Entry 8EVG (electron microscopy, 2.75 A resolution); this record covers chains G and I of the 12 polymer chains in the assembly.

Chain G:
Protein: Histone H2A type 2-C
Organism: Homo sapiens
UniProt: Q16777 (H2A2C_HUMAN); residues 0-128 here correspond to UniProt positions 1-129 (UniProt number = residue number + 1)
Chain sequence (129 residues; each row starts with the number of its first residue; numbering starts at 0):
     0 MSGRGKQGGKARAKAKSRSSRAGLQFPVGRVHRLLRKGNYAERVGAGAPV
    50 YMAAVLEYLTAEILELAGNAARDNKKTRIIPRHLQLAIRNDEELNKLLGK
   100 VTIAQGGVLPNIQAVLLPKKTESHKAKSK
Not modelled in the structure: 0-11, 120-128
Swiss-Prot annotation at these positions:
  - modified residue: Ser-1 (N-acetylserine), Arg-3 (Citrulline), Lys-5 (N6-(2-hydroxyisobutyryl)lysine), Lys-9 (N6-(2-hydroxyisobutyryl)lysine), Lys-13 (N6-(beta-hydroxybutyryl)lysine), Lys-36 (N6-(2-hydroxyisobutyryl)lysine), Lys-74 (N6-(2-hydroxyisobutyryl)lysine), Lys-75 (N6-(2-hydroxyisobutyryl)lysine), Lys-95 (N6-(2-hydroxyisobutyryl)lysine), Lys-99 (N6-glutaryllysine), Gln-104 (N5-methylglutamine), Lys-118 (N6-(2-hydroxyisobutyryl)lysine), Lys-119 (N6-crotonyllysine), Thr-120 (Phosphothreonine), Ser-122 (Phosphoserine), Lys-124 (N6-crotonyllysine)
  - cross-link (Glycyl lysine isopeptide (Lys-Gly)): Lys-13 (interchain with G-Cter in ubiquitin), Lys-15 (interchain with G-Cter in ubiquitin), Lys-119 (interchain with G-Cter in ubiquitin)

Chain I:
Molecule: 162-nt DNA strand
Sequence (162 nucleotides; each row starts with the number of its first residue):
     1 TAGGTGCAGGGCCTCTCGGCTGCTGATCTTCAGCTGGTTGCTGAGAGTTG
    51 CAGCATTGCTGAGTCTTAGCAATGGATACTTCCCGATTCCCCTCACAAAA
   101 ATAGGTCAGTCTGTCTGGCTAGTTCTGTACTTGCAGACACAGGGCATGTG
   151 GGGTTCCTATTT
Not modelled in the structure: 1-5, 153-162

How chain G and chain I interact:
Residue-residue contacts (14):
  Arg-29(G) / DG127(I)  hydrogen bond to the phosphate
  Arg-29(G) / DT128(I)  salt bridge to the phosphate
  Arg-42(G) / DG117(I)  phosphate contact
  Arg-42(G) / DG118(I)  phosphate contact
  Val-43(G) / DG117(I)  sugar contact
  Val-43(G) / DG118(I)  hydrogen bond to the phosphate
  Gly-44(G) / DG117(I)  sugar contact
  Ala-45(G) / DG117(I)  phosphate contact
  Lys-75(G) / DA137(I)  sugar contact
  Lys-75(G) / DC138(I)  salt bridge to the phosphate
  Thr-76(G) / DG136(I)  sugar contact
  Thr-76(G) / DA137(I)  hydrogen bond to the phosphate
  Arg-77(G) / DG136(I)  hydrogen bond to the sugar
  Arg-77(G) / DA137(I)  phosphate contact
Other interface residues (no listed pair), chain G (11 interface residues in all): Ala-14, Ser-16, His-31
Other interface residues (no listed pair), chain I (9 interface residues in all): DC125, DT126

Summary:
11 residues of chain G and 9 residues of chain I are in contact; the contacts include 4 hydrogen bonds and 2
salt bridges. Polar contacts include Arg-77(G)/DG136(I), Arg-29(G)/DG127(I) and Val-43(G)/DG118(I).
Chain G is Histone H2A type 2-C (Homo sapiens) and chain I is a 162-nt DNA strand; the structure, 162bp CX3CR1
nucleosome (further classified with better nucleosome end), was determined by electron microscopy.
